Entry 8WOF (electron microscopy, 3.30 A resolution); this record covers chains L and O of the 13 polymer chains in the assembly.

== Chain L (and O) ==
Protein: Helicase HerA central domain-containing protein
Organism: Paenibacillus sp. 453mf
Notes: chain O of this document is another copy of the same molecule, construct and numbering; everything in this record applies to it too
Chain sequence (696 residues; row label = number of the first residue in the row):
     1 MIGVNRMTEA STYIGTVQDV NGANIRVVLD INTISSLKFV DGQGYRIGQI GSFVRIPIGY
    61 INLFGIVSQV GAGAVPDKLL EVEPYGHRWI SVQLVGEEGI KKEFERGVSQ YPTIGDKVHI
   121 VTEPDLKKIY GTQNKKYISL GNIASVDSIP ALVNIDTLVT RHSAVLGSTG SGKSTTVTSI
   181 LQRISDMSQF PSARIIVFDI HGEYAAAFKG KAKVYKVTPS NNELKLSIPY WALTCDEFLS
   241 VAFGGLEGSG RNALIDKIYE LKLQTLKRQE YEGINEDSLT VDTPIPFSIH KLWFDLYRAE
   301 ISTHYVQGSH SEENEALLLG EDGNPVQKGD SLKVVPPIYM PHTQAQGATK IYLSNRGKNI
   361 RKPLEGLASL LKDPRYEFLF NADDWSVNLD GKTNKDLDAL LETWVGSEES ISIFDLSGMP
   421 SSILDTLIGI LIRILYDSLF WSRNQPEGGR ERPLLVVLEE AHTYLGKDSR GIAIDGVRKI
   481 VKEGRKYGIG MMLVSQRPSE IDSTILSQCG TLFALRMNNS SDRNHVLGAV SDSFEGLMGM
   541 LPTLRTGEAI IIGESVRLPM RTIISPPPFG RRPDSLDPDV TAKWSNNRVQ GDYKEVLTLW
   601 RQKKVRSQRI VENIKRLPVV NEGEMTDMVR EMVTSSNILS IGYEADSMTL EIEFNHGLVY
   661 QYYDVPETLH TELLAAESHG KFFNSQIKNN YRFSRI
Unresolved in the structure: 1-7, 620-635

== Interface between chain L and chain O ==
Residue-residue contacts - 125 pairs, chain L then chain O:
  S35(L) - T113(O)
  R46(L) - I58(O)
  R46(L) - Q110(O)  hydrogen bond
  Q49(L) - Q110(O)
  Q49(L) - Y111(O)  hydrogen bond (side chain-backbone)
  I50(L) - V20(O)  hydrophobic
  Q69(L) - N21(O)  hydrogen bond
  V70(L) - D19(O)
  V70(L) - V20(O)  hydrogen bond (backbone-backbone)
  V70(L) - I114(O)  hydrophobic
  G71(L) - Q18(O)
  G71(L) - I114(O)
  A72(L) - Q18(O)  hydrogen bond (backbone-backbone)
  G73(L) - D19(O)
  D77(L) - K78(O)
  L80(L) - L79(O)  hydrophobic
  L80(L) - V82(O)
  E81(L) - V82(O)
  P84(L) - L79(O)
  H87(L) - Q18(O)
  H87(L) - I114(O)
  T169(L) - E554(O)
  H201(L) - R485(O)  hydrogen bond
  V335(L) - D277(O)
  A345(L) - G308(O)
  R361(L) - D256(O)  salt bridge
  K362(L) - R251(O)
  R375(L) - F440(O)
  R375(L) - W441(O)
  S417(L) - E483(O)
  S417(L) - K486(O)
  M419(L) - E483(O)
  R497(L) - V530(O)
  R497(L) - S531(O)
  E500(L) - S507(O)
  N518(L) - R106(O)  hydrogen bond
  N518(L) - S531(O)
  N518(L) - D532(O)
  N519(L) - V530(O)
  N519(L) - S531(O)
  N519(L) - S533(O)
  G539(L) - G22(O)
  G539(L) - A23(O)
  M540(L) - Y111(O)  hydrogen bond
  P542(L) - A23(O)  hydrophobic
  T543(L) - A23(O)
  T543(L) - L94(O)
  T543(L) - V108(O)
  T543(L) - Y111(O)  hydrogen bond
  L544(L) - G107(O)
  R545(L) - G107(O)
  R545(L) - V108(O)
  L576(L) - R450(O)
  D577(L) - R161(O)  salt bridge
  P578(L) - T160(O)
  P578(L) - R450(O)
  P578(L) - R485(O)
  P578(L) - K486(O)
  P578(L) - G488(O)
  D579(L) - K136(O)  salt bridge
  D579(L) - D156(O)
  V580(L) - I155(O)
  V580(L) - D156(O)
  V580(L) - V159(O)  hydrophobic
  V580(L) - T160(O)
  V580(L) - P453(O)  hydrophobic
  T581(L) - I155(O)
  T581(L) - D156(O)  hydrogen bond (backbone-side chain)
  T581(L) - F190(O)
  K583(L) - S192(O)
  K583(L) - E451(O)  salt bridge
  K583(L) - P453(O)
  W584(L) - I184(O)  hydrophobic
  W584(L) - F190(O)
  W584(L) - P191(O)
  W584(L) - S192(O)  hydrogen bond (backbone-backbone)
  W584(L) - R194(O)
  W584(L) - P453(O)  hydrogen bond (side chain-backbone)
  S585(L) - Q189(O)
  S585(L) - P191(O)
  N586(L) - P191(O)
  N586(L) - S192(O)
  R588(L) - P191(O)
  R588(L) - S192(O)
  R588(L) - G406(O)
  R588(L) - S407(O)  hydrogen bond (side chain-backbone)
  R588(L) - R452(O)
  G591(L) - E447(O)
  D592(L) - E447(O)  hydrogen bond (backbone-side chain)
  Y593(L) - R194(O)  hydrogen bond
  Y593(L) - D398(O)
  Y593(L) - V405(O)  hydrogen bond (side chain-backbone)
  Y593(L) - G406(O)
  E595(L) - Q445(O)  hydrogen bond
  E595(L) - E447(O)
  V596(L) - S438(O)
  V596(L) - S442(O)
  V596(L) - E447(O)
  L597(L) - D396(O)
  L597(L) - L397(O)  hydrophobic
  L597(L) - D398(O)
  T598(L) - E272(O)
  L599(L) - W441(O)
  L599(L) - Q445(O)
  W600(L) - L397(O)  hydrophobic
  W600(L) - D437(O)
  W600(L) - W441(O)
  R601(L) - I274(O)
  R601(L) - P284(O)  hydrogen bond (side chain-backbone)
  R601(L) - D396(O)  salt bridge
  Q602(L) - E272(O)
  Q602(L) - G273(O)
  K603(L) - W441(O)
  K604(L) - W441(O)
  V605(L) - R443(O)
  V605(L) - N444(O)  hydrogen bond (backbone-side chain)
  S607(L) - Q445(O)
  Y660(L) - E451(O)
  R692(L) - P446(O)
  R692(L) - E447(O)  salt bridge
  F693(L) - P446(O)
  F693(L) - E451(O)
  S694(L) - N444(O)
  S694(L) - Q445(O)
  R695(L) - N444(O)  hydrogen bond (backbone-backbone)
Interface residues without a listed pair, chain L (79 interface residues in all): G48, R88, T218, K333, P374, G418, S421, R516, S520, T546, R561, S575, N587, Q590, K594
Interface residues without a listed pair, chain O (80 interface residues in all): P76, E83, Q93, S109, A193, N252, E276, L401, E402, I434, K482, Y487

== Summary ==
The interface between chain L and chain O involves 79 residues on one side and 80 on the other; the contacts
include 20 hydrogen bonds and 6 salt bridges. Polar contacts include R361(L)-D256(O), D577(L)-R161(O) and
D579(L)-K136(O).
Chain L and chain O are both Helicase HerA central domain-containing protein (Paenibacillus sp. 453mf); the
structure, Cryo-EM structure of SIR2/HerA complex, was determined by electron microscopy.
